PDB entry 8UA6 | electron microscopy, 3.90 A resolution | chains C and E of the 5 polymer chains in the assembly

[Chain C]
Molecule: F-box only protein 22
Source organism: Homo sapiens
UniProt: Q8NEZ5 (FBX22_HUMAN); numbering as in UniProt (aligned over 1-403)
Sequence (403 residues; row label = number of the first residue in the row):
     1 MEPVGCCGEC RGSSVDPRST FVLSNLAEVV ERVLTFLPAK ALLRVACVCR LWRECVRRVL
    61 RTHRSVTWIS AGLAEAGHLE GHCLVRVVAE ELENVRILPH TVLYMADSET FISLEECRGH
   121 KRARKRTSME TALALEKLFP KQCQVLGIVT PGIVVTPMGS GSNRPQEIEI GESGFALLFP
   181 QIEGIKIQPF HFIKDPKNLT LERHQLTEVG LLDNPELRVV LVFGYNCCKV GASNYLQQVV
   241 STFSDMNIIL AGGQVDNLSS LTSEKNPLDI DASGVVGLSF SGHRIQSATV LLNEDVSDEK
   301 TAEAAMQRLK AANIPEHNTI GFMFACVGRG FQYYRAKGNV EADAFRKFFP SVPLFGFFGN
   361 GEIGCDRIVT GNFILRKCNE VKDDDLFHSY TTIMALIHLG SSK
Unresolved in the structure: 1-15, 117-126, 402-403
UniProt features mapped onto this chain:
  - modified residue: Met-1 (N-acetylmethionine), Thr-127 (Phosphothreonine), Ser-128 (Phosphoserine), Lys-194 (N6-acetyllysine)
  - mutagenesis: Thr-127 (T127A: Loss of EIF2AK4-induced cytoplasmic retention of FBXO22)

[Chain E]
Molecule: Transcription regulator protein BACH1
Source organism: Homo sapiens
Notes: fragment: BTB domain
UniProt: O14867 (BACH1_HUMAN); residues 7-128 here = UniProt positions 7-128
Sequence (122 residues; numbered 7 to 128; the number before each row is that of its first residue):
     7 SVFAYESSVH STNVLLSLND QRKKDVLCDV TIFVEGQRFR AHRSVLAACS SYFHSRIVGQ
    67 ADGELNITLP EEVTVKGFEP LIQFAYTAKL ILSKENVDEV CKCVEFLSVH NIEESCFQFL
   127 KF
Unresolved in the structure: 128
What the authors report for this chain:
  - mutagenesis - F9Y: unchanged binding to F-box only protein 22 (chain C)
  - post-translational modification sites: Cys-107, Cys-122 (proposed by the authors, not directly observed)

[Interface between chain C and chain E]
Pairs across the interface (17):
  Asp-366(C) / Phe-9(E)
  Asn-372(C) / Ser-13(E)
  Asn-372(C) / Ser-14(E)  hydrogen bond (backbone-backbone)
  Phe-373(C) / Tyr-11(E)
  Phe-373(C) / Glu-12(E)
  Ile-374(C) / Ala-10(E)
  Ile-374(C) / Tyr-11(E)
  Ile-374(C) / Glu-12(E)  hydrogen bond (backbone-backbone)
  Leu-375(C) / Phe-9(E)
  Leu-375(C) / Ala-10(E)
  Leu-375(C) / Tyr-11(E)  hydrophobic
  Arg-376(C) / Phe-9(E)
  Arg-376(C) / Ala-10(E)  hydrogen bond (backbone-backbone)
  Arg-376(C) / Glu-12(E)  salt bridge
  Lys-377(C) / Ser-7(E)
  Lys-377(C) / Phe-9(E)
  Cys-378(C) / Val-8(E)  hydrogen bond (backbone-backbone)
Also at the interface, not in a pair above, chain E (9 interface residues in all): Val-15
From the paper, about this interface:
  - hot spots on chain E (mutagenesis) - F125A, F125D: abolished binding to F-box only protein 22 (chain C)
  - hot spots on chain E (mutagenesis) - F9A, Y11A: abolished binding to F-box only protein 22 (chain C) (citing earlier work)

[In short]
8 residues of chain C face 9 of chain E across their interface; the contacts include 4 hydrogen bonds and 1
salt bridge. Among the polar pairs are Arg-376(C)/Glu-12(E), Asn-372(C)/Ser-14(E) and Ile-374(C)/Glu-12(E).
From the paper: F125A, F125D and F9A of chain E, among others, abolish binding to F-box only protein 22 (chain
C); modification sites Cys-107(E) and Cys-122(E); 5 substitutions were tested in all.
Chain C is F-box only protein 22 and chain E is Transcription regulator protein BACH1, both from Homo sapiens;
the structure, Cryo-EM Structure of SCF-FBOX22-BACH1BTB, was determined by electron microscopy (same
publication as 8UA3, 8UAH, 8UBT and 8UBV).
